6IR9 - chains N and b of the 26 polymer chains in the assembly; structure by electron microscopy, 3.80 A resolution.

== Chain N ==
Molecule: 198-nt DNA strand
Sequence (198 nucleotides; each row starts with the number of its first residue; numbers below 1 keep their minus sign (DG-125 is residue -125)):
  -125 GCTTACGTCA GTCTGGCCAT CTTTGTGTTT GGTGTGTTTG GGTGGTGGCC GTTTTCGTTG
   -65 TTTTTTTCTG TCTCGTGCCT GGTGTCTTGG GTGTAATCCC CTTGGCGGTT AAAACGCGGG
    -5 GGACAGCGCG TACGTGCGTT TAAGCGGTGC TAGAGCTGTC TACGACCAAT TGAGCGGCCT
    55 CGGCACCGGG ATTCTGAT
Disordered / not traced: -125 to -56, -37 to -33

== Chain b ==
Protein: Histone H4
Source organism: Homo sapiens
Reference sequence: P62805 (H4_HUMAN); residues 0-102 here correspond to UniProt positions 1-103 (UniProt number = residue number + 1)
Amino-acid sequence (106 residues; row label = number of the first residue in the row; numbers below 1 keep their minus sign (Gly-3 is residue -3)):
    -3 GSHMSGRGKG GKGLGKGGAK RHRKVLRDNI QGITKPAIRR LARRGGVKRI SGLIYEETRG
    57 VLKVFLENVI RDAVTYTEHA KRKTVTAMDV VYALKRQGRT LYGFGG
Disordered / not traced: -3 to 22
Construct notes: expression tag (-3 to -1)
Curated features (UniProtKB/Swiss-Prot):
  - DNA-binding region: Lys16 to Lys20
  - modified residue: Ser1 (N-acetylserine), Arg3 (Asymmetric dimethylarginine), Lys5 (N6-(2-hydroxyisobutyryl)lysine), Lys8 (N6-(2-hydroxyisobutyryl)lysine), Lys12 (N6-(2-hydroxyisobutyryl)lysine), Lys16 (N6-(2-hydroxyisobutyryl)lysine), Lys20 (N6,N6,N6-trimethyllysine), Lys31 (N6-(2-hydroxyisobutyryl)lysine), Lys44 (N6-(2-hydroxyisobutyryl)lysine), Ser47 (Phosphoserine), Tyr51 (Phosphotyrosine), Lys59 (N6-(2-hydroxyisobutyryl)lysine), Lys77 (N6-(2-hydroxyisobutyryl)lysine), Lys79 (N6-(2-hydroxyisobutyryl)lysine), Thr80 (Phosphothreonine), Tyr88 (Phosphotyrosine), Lys91 (N6-(2-hydroxyisobutyryl)lysine)
  - cross-link (Glycyl lysine isopeptide (Lys-Gly)): Lys12 (interchain with G-Cter in SUMO2), Lys20 (interchain with G-Cter in SUMO2), Lys31 (interchain with G-Cter in SUMO2), Lys59 (interchain with G-Cter in SUMO2), Lys79 (interchain with G-Cter in SUMO2), Lys91 (interchain with G-Cter in SUMO2)

== How chain N and chain b interact ==
Contacting residue pairs (10; chain N residue first):
  DC7(N) - Arg45(b)  sugar contact
  DC7(N) - Ser47(b)  phosphate contact
  DC7(N) - Gly48(b)  phosphate contact
  DG8(N) - Arg45(b)  salt bridge to the phosphate
  DG8(N) - Ile46(b)  hydrogen bond to the phosphate
  DG27(N) - Lys79(b)  phosphate contact
  DA28(N) - Arg78(b)  phosphate contact
  DA28(N) - Lys79(b)  hydrogen bond to the phosphate
  DA28(N) - Thr80(b)  hydrogen bond to the phosphate
  DG29(N) - Arg78(b)  salt bridge to the phosphate
Also at the interface, not in a pair above, chain b (8 interface residues in all): Lys77

== Overview ==
5 residues of chain N face 8 of chain b across their interface, with 3 hydrogen bonds and 2 salt bridges.
Polar contacts include DG8(N)-Ile46(b), DA28(N)-Lys79(b) and DA28(N)-Thr80(b). From UniProt: a DNA-binding
region on chain b.
Chain N is a 198-nt DNA strand and chain b is Histone H4 (Homo sapiens); the structure, RNA polymerase II
elongation complex bound with Elf1 and Spt4/5, stalled at SHL(-1) of the nucleosome, was determined by
electron microscopy together with 6J4W, 6J4X, 6J4Y, 6J4Z, 6J50 and 6J51 from the same study.
